PDB entry 8PSX | electron microscopy, 2.96 A resolution | chains A and V of the 6 polymer chains in the assembly

== Chain A ==
Protein: Polymerase acidic protein (PA-like)
From: Tilapia lake virus
UniProt: A0A142I7Z3 (A0A142I7Z3_9VIRU); residue numbers follow UniProt; this construct covers 1-419
Chain sequence (419 residues; row label = number of the first residue in the row):
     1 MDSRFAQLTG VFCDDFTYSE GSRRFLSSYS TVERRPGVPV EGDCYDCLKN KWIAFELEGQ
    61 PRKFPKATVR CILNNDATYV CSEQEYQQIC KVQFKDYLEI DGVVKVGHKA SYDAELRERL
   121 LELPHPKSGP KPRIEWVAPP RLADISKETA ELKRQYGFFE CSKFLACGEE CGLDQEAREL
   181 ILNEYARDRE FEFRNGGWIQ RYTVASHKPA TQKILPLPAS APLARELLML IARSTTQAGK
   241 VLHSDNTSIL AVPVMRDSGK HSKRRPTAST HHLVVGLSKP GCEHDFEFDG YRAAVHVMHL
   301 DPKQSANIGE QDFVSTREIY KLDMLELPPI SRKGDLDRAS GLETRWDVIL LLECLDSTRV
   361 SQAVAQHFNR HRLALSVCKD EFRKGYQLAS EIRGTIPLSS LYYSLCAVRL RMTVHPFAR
Unresolved in the structure: 418-419
Ion coordination: Zn2+: Cys161, Cys282, His284, His296

== Chain V ==
Molecule: 5' vRNA end - vRNA loop
Sequence (40 nucleotides; numbered 1 to 40; the number before each row is that of its first residue):
     1 GCAAAUCUUU CUCACGUCCU GACUUGUGAG UAAAAUUUGG
Unresolved in the structure: 1-2, 11-40

== Interface between chain A and chain V ==
Residue-residue contacts (44; chain A residue first):
  Gln200(A) - A3(V)  sugar contact
  Tyr202(A) - A3(V)  base contact
  Tyr202(A) - U9(V)  stacking on the base
  Tyr202(A) - U10(V)  hydrogen bond to the phosphate
  Val204(A) - A3(V)  hydrogen bond to the base
  Ala205(A) - A3(V)  base contact
  Ala205(A) - A4(V)  base contact
  Ala205(A) - U6(V)  base contact
  Ala205(A) - U8(V)  base contact
  Ala205(A) - U9(V)  base contact
  Ser206(A) - U6(V)  hydrogen bond to the base
  His207(A) - U6(V)  hydrogen bond to the base
  His207(A) - C7(V)  stacking on the base
  His207(A) - U8(V)  base contact
  Lys208(A) - U6(V)  hydrogen bond to the base
  Pro209(A) - U6(V)  phosphate contact
  Ala210(A) - A4(V)  sugar contact
  Ala210(A) - A5(V)  sugar contact
  Ala210(A) - U6(V)  hydrogen bond to the phosphate
  Val254(A) - A3(V)  base contact
  Val254(A) - U9(V)  hydrogen bond to the sugar
  Val254(A) - U10(V)  phosphate contact
  Met255(A) - U10(V)  phosphate contact
  Arg256(A) - U10(V)  hydrogen bond to the phosphate
  Lys263(A) - U10(V)  salt bridge to the phosphate
  Ser269(A) - U9(V)  sugar contact
  Thr270(A) - U9(V)  phosphate contact
  Thr270(A) - U10(V)  hydrogen bond to the phosphate
  His271(A) - U8(V)  hydrogen bond to the sugar
  His271(A) - U9(V)  hydrogen bond to the sugar
  Met298(A) - A5(V)  base contact
  His299(A) - A3(V)  base contact
  His299(A) - A4(V)  phosphate contact
  His299(A) - A5(V)  hydrogen bond to the phosphate
  His299(A) - U9(V)  hydrogen bond to the base
  Leu300(A) - A5(V)  base contact
  Gln304(A) - A5(V)  hydrogen bond to the base
  Ile308(A) - A5(V)  base contact
  Leu355(A) - A5(V)  hydrogen bond to the base
  Ser357(A) - A5(V)  hydrogen bond to the base
  Arg393(A) - U6(V)  salt bridge to the phosphate
  Arg393(A) - C7(V)  salt bridge to the phosphate
  Gly394(A) - A5(V)  sugar contact
  Pro397(A) - A5(V)  base contact
Also at the interface, not in a pair above, chain A (31 interface residues in all): Val297, Asp356, Thr358, Thr395, Ile396

== Overview ==
31 residues of chain A and 8 residues of chain V are in contact, with 16 hydrogen bonds, 3 salt bridges and 2
aromatic stacking contacts. Among the polar pairs are Val204(A)-A3(V), Ser206(A)-U6(V) and His207(A)-U6(V).
Chain A is Polymerase acidic protein (PA-like) (Tilapia lake virus) and chain V is 5' vRNA end - vRNA loop;
the structure, Tilapia Lake Virus polymerase in vRNA elongation state (transcriptase conformation), was
determined by electron microscopy, deposited together with 8PSN, 8PSO, 8PSQ, 8PSS, 8PSU, 8PSZ and 6 further
entries.
